1L3B - chains A and E of the 4 polymer chains in the assembly; structure by X-ray diffraction, 2.65 A resolution.

# Chain A (and E)
Molecule: Precorrin-6y methyltransferase/putative decarboxylase
Organism: Methanothermobacter thermautotrophicus
Notes: chain E of this document is another copy of the same molecule, construct and numbering; everything in this record applies to it too
Reference sequence: O26249 (CBIT_METTH); residues 1-192 here = UniProt positions 1-192
Chain sequence (192 residues; each row starts with the number of its first residue):
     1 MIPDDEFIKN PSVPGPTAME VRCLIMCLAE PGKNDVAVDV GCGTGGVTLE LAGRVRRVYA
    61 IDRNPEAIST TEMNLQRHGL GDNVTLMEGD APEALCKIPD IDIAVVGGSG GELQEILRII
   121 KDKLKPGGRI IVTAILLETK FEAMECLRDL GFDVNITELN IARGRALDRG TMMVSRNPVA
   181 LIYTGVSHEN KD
Unresolved in the structure: 187-192
Modified / non-standard residues: Mse1, Mse19, Mse26, Mse73, Mse87, Mse144, Mse172, Mse173 (selenomethionine; parent Met)
Construct notes: modified residue (1, 19, 26, 73, 87, 144, 172-173)
Curated features (UniProtKB/Swiss-Prot):
  - binding site (S-adenosyl-L-methionine): Thr17, Gly41 to Gly45, Asp62, Ala91

# How chain A and chain E interact
Residue-residue contacts (9; chain A residue first):
  Leu137(A) - Mse144(E)  hydrophobic
  Leu137(A) - Ile156(E)  hydrophobic
  Glu138(A) - Phe141(E)
  Glu138(A) - Mse144(E)
  Glu138(A) - Arg148(E)  salt bridge
  Phe141(A) - Glu138(E)
  Phe141(A) - Phe141(E)  hydrophobic
  Mse144(A) - Leu137(E)  hydrophobic
  Asn160(A) - Asn160(E)
Interface residues without a listed pair, chain A (6 interface residues in all): Ile156

# Overview
Chain A and chain E form an interface of 6 and 7 residues respectively; the contacts include 1 salt bridge.
The salt-bridged pair is Glu138(A)-Arg148(E). Curated annotation (UniProt) lists 8
S-adenosyl-L-methionine-binding residues on chain A.
Both chains are Precorrin-6y methyltransferase/putative decarboxylase (Methanothermobacter
thermautotrophicus). Entry 1L3B (MT0146, the precorrin-6Y methyltransferase (cbit) homolog from M.
thermoautotrophicum, C2 spacegroup W/ long cell) was determined by X-ray diffraction, deposited together with
1F38, 1KXZ, 1L3C and 1L3I.
